2ZL4 - chains A and H of the 28 polymer chains in the assembly; structure by X-ray diffraction, 2.50 A resolution.

== Chain A (and H) ==
Name: ATP-dependent Clp protease proteolytic subunit
Organism: Helicobacter pylori
Notes: EC 3.4.21.92; chain H of this document is another copy of the same molecule, construct and numbering; everything in this record applies to it too
Reference sequence: P56156 (CLPP_HELPY); numbering as in UniProt (aligned over 1-196)
Sequence (196 residues; each row starts with the number of its first residue):
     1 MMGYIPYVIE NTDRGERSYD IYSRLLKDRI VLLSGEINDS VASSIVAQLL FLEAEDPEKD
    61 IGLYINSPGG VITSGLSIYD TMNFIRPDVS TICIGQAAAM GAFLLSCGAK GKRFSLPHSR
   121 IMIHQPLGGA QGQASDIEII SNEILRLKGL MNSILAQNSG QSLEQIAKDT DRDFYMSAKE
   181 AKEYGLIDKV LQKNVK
Unresolved in the structure: 1-19, 193-196
Construct notes: engineered mutation Ala99 (Ser in P56156)
UniProt features mapped onto this chain:
  - active site: His124

== Interface between chain A and chain H ==
Residue-residue contacts (46):
  Gln125(A) with Gln133(H); Ala134(H); Ser135(H), hydrogen bond
  Pro126(A) with Gln133(H); Ala134(H), hydrogen bond (backbone-backbone)
  Leu127(A) with Gly132(H); Gln133(H)
  Gly128(A) with Ala130(H); Gln131(H); Gly132(H), hydrogen bond (backbone-backbone); Ile137(H)
  Gly129(A) with Ala130(H); Ile137(H)
  Ala130(A) with Gly129(H); Ala130(H), hydrogen bond (backbone-backbone)
  Gln131(A) with Gly128(H)
  Gly132(A) with Leu127(H); Gly128(H), hydrogen bond (backbone-backbone)
  Gln133(A) with Gln125(H); Pro126(H); Leu127(H); Asp171(H), hydrogen bond (side chain-backbone); Arg172(H)
  Ala134(A) with Gln125(H); Pro126(H), hydrogen bond (backbone-backbone); Ile144(H), hydrophobic
  Ser135(A) with Gln125(H), hydrogen bond; Lys148(H), hydrogen bond; Asp171(H)
  Ile137(A) with Gly128(H); Gly129(H); Ser141(H); Ile144(H), hydrophobic
  Glu138(A) with Ser141(H); Leu145(H)
  Ser141(A) with Ile137(H); Glu138(H); Ser141(H)
  Ile144(A) with Ala134(H), hydrophobic; Ile137(H), hydrophobic
  Leu145(A) with Glu138(H)
  Lys148(A) with Ala134(H); Ser135(H), hydrogen bond
  Asp171(A) with Gln133(H), hydrogen bond (backbone-side chain); Ser135(H)
  Arg172(A) with Gln133(H)

== Summary ==
Chain A and chain H each contribute 19 residues to their interface; the contacts include 11 hydrogen bonds.
Polar contacts include Gln125(A)-Ser135(H), Gln133(A)-Asp171(H) and Ser135(A)-Lys148(H). From UniProt:
active-site residue His124(A) on chain A.
Both chains are ATP-dependent Clp protease proteolytic subunit (Helicobacter pylori). Entry 2ZL4 (Crystal
structure of H.pylori ClpP S99A in complex with the peptide AAAA) was determined by X-ray diffraction,
deposited together with 2ZL0, 2ZL2 and 2ZL3.
